PDB entry 8E94 | electron microscopy, 3.72 A resolution | chains B and D of the 4 polymer chains in the assembly

== Chain B (and D) ==
Protein: Glutamate receptor ionotropic, NMDA 2C
From: Homo sapiens
Notes: chain D of this document is another copy of the same molecule, construct and numbering; everything in this record applies to it too
UniProt: Q14957 (NMDE3_HUMAN); residues 26-849 here = UniProt positions 26-849
Chain sequence (880 residues; each row starts with the number of its first residue; numbers below 1 keep their minus sign (Met-30 is residue -30)):
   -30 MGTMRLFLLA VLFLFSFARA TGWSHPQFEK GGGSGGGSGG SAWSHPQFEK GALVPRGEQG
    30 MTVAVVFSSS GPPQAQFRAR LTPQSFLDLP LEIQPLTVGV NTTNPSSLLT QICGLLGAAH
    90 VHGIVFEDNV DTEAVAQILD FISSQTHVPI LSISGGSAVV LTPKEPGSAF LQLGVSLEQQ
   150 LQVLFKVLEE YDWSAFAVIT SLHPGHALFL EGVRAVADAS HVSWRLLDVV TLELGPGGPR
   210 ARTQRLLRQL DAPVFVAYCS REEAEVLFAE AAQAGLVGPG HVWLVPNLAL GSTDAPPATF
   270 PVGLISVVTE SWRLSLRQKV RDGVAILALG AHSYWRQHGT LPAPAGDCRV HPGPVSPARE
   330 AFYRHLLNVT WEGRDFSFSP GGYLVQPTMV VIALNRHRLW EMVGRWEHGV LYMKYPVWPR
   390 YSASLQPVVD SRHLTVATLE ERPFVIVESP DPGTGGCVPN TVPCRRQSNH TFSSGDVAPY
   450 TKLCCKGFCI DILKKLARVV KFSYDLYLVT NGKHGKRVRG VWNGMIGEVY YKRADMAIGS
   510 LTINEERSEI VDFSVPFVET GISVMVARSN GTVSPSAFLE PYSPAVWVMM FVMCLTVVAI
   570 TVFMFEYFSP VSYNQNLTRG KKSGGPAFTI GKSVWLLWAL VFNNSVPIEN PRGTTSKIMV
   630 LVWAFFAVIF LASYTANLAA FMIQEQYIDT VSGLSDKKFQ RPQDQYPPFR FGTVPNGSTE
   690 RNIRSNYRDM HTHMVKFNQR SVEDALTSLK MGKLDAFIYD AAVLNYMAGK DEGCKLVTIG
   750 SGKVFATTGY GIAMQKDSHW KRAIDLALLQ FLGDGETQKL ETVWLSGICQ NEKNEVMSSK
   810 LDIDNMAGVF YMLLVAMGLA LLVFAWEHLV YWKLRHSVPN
Not modelled in the structure: -30 to 30, 392-398, 539-657, 799-849 (chain D: -30 to 30, 438-446, 538-658, 799-849)
Sequence notes: expression tag (-30 to 25)
Disulfide bonds: Cys82-Cys317, Cys426-Cys453, Cys433-Cys454
Covalently attached groups: N-acetylglucosamine (NAG) linked to Asn337
Small-molecule neighbours: IWB (methyl 4-[(2R)-3-ethanoyl-1-[2-(2-methyl-1H-indol-3-yl)ethyl]-4-oxidanyl-5-oxidanylidene-2H-pyrrol-2-yl]benzoate): Asp161, Trp162, Ser163, Ala164, Arg194, Leu196, Asp220, Ala221, Pro222, Ala466, Arg467, Lys470, Phe471, Ser472, Tyr473
Curated features (UniProtKB/Swiss-Prot):
  - region: Lys601 to Pro620 (Pore-forming)
  - binding site (L-glutamate): Ser509, Thr511, Arg516, Ser687, Thr688, Asp729
  - site: Asn612 (Functional determinant of NMDA receptors)
  - glycosylation (N-linked (GlcNAc...) asparagine): Asn70, Asn73, Asn337, Asn438, Asn539, Asn685
  - natural variant: Arg679 (R679C: Found in a patient with schizophrenia; uncertain significance)
From the paper describing this entry:
  - binding site for IWB: Ser163, Arg194, Leu196, Asp220, Pro222, Arg467
  - conformationally variable residues (domain motion): Asp220, Lys470
  - mutagenesis - T756C: decreased signaling in response to MTSET

== Interface between chain B and chain D ==
Contacting residue pairs (4):
  Gly207(B) - Arg214(D)
  Ala210(B) - Gln218(D)
  Arg211(B) - Gln218(D)  hydrogen bond (backbone-side chain)
  Arg214(B) - Asp197(D)  salt bridge
Other interface residues (no listed pair), chain B (5 interface residues in all): Gln218
Other interface residues (no listed pair), chain D (5 interface residues in all): Arg194, Leu196

== Summary ==
The chain B/chain D interface involves 5 residues from each chain; the contacts include 1 hydrogen bond and 1
salt bridge. Polar contacts include Arg214(B)-Asp197(D) and Arg211(B)-Gln218(D). Chain B binds compound IWB.
From the paper: a binding site for IWB at Ser163(B), Arg194(B) and Leu196(B) among others; T756C of chain B
reduces signaling in response to MTSET.
Both chains are Glutamate receptor ionotropic, NMDA 2C (Homo sapiens). Entry 8E94 (PYD-106-bound Human
GluN1a-GluN2C NMDA receptor in intact conformation) was determined by electron microscopy, deposited together
with 8E92, 8E93, 8E96, 8E97 and 8E98.
